PDB entry 8OWT | X-ray diffraction, 2.37 A resolution | chains BBB and CCC of the 3 polymer chains in the assembly

# Chain BBB
Protein: Spike protein S1
From: Severe acute respiratory syndrome coronavirus 2
UniProtKB: P0DTC2 (SPIKE_SARS2); numbering as in UniProt (aligned over 330-532)
Sequence (210 residues; row label = number of the first residue in the row):
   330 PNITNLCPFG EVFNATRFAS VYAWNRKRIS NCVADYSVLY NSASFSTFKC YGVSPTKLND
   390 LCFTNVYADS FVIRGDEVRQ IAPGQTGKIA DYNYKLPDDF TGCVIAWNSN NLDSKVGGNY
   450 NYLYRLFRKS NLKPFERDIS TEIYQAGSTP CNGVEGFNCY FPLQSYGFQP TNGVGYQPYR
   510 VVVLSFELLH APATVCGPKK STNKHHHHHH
Not modelled in the structure: 330, 530-539
Differences from the reference sequence: expression tag (533-539)
Cystine bridges: Cys336-Cys361, Cys379-Cys432, Cys391-Cys525, Cys480-Cys488
Covalent attachments: N-acetylglucosamine (NAG) linked to Asn343
Curated features (UniProtKB/Swiss-Prot):
  - region: Arg403 to Asp405 (Integrin-binding motif), Asn448 to Phe456 (Immunodominant HLA epitope recognized by the CD8+)
  - glycosylation (N-linked (GlcNAc...) asparagine): Asn331 (complex), Asn343 (complex)
  - natural variant: Gly339 (G339D: In strain: Omicron/BA.1, Omicron/BA.2 and 4 more; G339H: In strain: Omicron/BA.2.75, Omicron/XBB.1.5 and 1 more), Arg346 (R346K: In strain: Mu/B.1.621; R346T: In strain: Omicron/BQ.1.1, Omicron/XBB.1.5 and 1 more), Leu368 (L368I: In strain: Omicron/XBB.1.5, Omicron/EG.5.1), Ser371 (S371F: In strain: Omicron/BA.2, Omicron/BA.2.12.1 and 6 more; S371L: In strain: Omicron/BA.1), Ser373 (S373P: In strain: Omicron/BA.1, Omicron/BA.2 and 7 more), Ser375 (S375F: In strain: Omicron/BA.1, Omicron/BA.2 and 7 more), Thr376 (T376A: In strain: Omicron/BA.2, Omicron/BA.2.12.1 and 5 more), Asp405 (D405N: In strain: Omicron/BA.2, Omicron/BA.2.12.1 and 6 more), Arg408 (R408S: In strain: Omicron/BA.2, Omicron/BA.2.12.1 and 6 more), Lys417 (K417N: In strain: Beta/B.1.351, Omicron/BA.1 and 8 more; K417T: In strain: Gamma/P.1), Asn440 (N440K: In strain: Omicron/BA.1, Omicron/BA.2 and 7 more), Lys444 (K444T: In strain: Omicron/BQ.1.1), 16 further natural variant entries in UniProt
  - mutagenesis: Asn331 (N331Q: Reduced viral infectivity), Asn343 (N343Q: Reduced viral infectivity), Leu452 (L452R: Increased resistance to neutralizing antibodies. Decreases HLA binding to NF9 epitope. Increased binding affinity to human ACE2), Tyr453 (Y453F: Decreased HLA binding to NF9 epitope. Increased binding affinity to human ACE2), Ala475 (A475V: Increased resistance to neutralizing antibodies), Val483 (V483A: Increased resistance to neutralizing antibodies), Glu484 (E484D: Increased replication in human TMEM106B overexpressing cells), Phe490 (F490L: Increased resistance to neutralizing antibodies and human covalescent sera neutralization), Gln493 (Q493N: Reduced host ACE2-binding affinity in vitro; Q493Y: Reduced host ACE2-binding affinity in vitro), Asn501 (N501T: Reduced host ACE2-binding affinity in vitro; N501Y: Increased binding affinity to human ACE2), His519 (H519P: Increased resistance to human covalescent sera neutralization)

# Chain CCC
Protein: Nanobody H3
From: Lama glama
Notes: antibody fragment or engineered binder
Sequence (136 residues; row label = number of the first residue in the row):
     1 MAQVQLVESG GGLVKTGGSL RLSCAASGRT FSTYSMGWFR QAPGKEREFV AGMRWTGSST
    61 FYSDSVKGRF TVSRNNAKDT VYLHMNSLKP EDTAVYYCAI TTIVRAYYTE YTEADFGSWG
   121 QGTQVTVSSK HHHHHH
Not modelled in the structure: 1-3, 129-136
Cystine bridges: Cys24-Cys98

# Chain BBB / chain CCC interface
Pairs across the interface (38):
  Tyr449(BBB) - Thr102(CCC)
  Tyr449(BBB) - Ile103(CCC)  hydrophobic
  Asn450(BBB) - Thr102(CCC)
  Leu452(BBB) - Trp55(CCC)  hydrophobic
  Leu452(BBB) - Val104(CCC)  hydrophobic
  Leu455(BBB) - Ala106(CCC)  hydrophobic
  Phe456(BBB) - Tyr107(CCC)
  Thr470(BBB) - Thr56(CCC)
  Glu471(BBB) - Ser58(CCC)
  Ile472(BBB) - Ser59(CCC)
  Gly482(BBB) - Ser58(CCC)
  Gly482(BBB) - Ser59(CCC)
  Gly482(BBB) - Thr60(CCC)  hydrogen bond (backbone-backbone)
  Val483(BBB) - Thr60(CCC)
  Val483(BBB) - Lys67(CCC)
  Glu484(BBB) - Arg54(CCC)  salt bridge
  Glu484(BBB) - Ser59(CCC)  hydrogen bond
  Glu484(BBB) - Thr60(CCC)  hydrogen bond (backbone-backbone)
  Glu484(BBB) - Phe61(CCC)
  Glu484(BBB) - Lys67(CCC)
  Glu484(BBB) - Ala106(CCC)
  Glu484(BBB) - Tyr108(CCC)
  Tyr489(BBB) - Ala106(CCC)
  Tyr489(BBB) - Tyr107(CCC)  hydrophobic
  Phe490(BBB) - Arg54(CCC)
  Phe490(BBB) - Trp55(CCC)  hydrophobic
  Phe490(BBB) - Thr56(CCC)
  Phe490(BBB) - Val104(CCC)  hydrophobic
  Phe490(BBB) - Ala106(CCC)  hydrogen bond (backbone-backbone)
  Leu492(BBB) - Trp55(CCC)  hydrophobic
  Leu492(BBB) - Val104(CCC)
  Leu492(BBB) - Ala106(CCC)
  Gln493(BBB) - Val104(CCC)  hydrogen bond (side chain-backbone)
  Gln493(BBB) - Arg105(CCC)
  Gln493(BBB) - Ala106(CCC)  hydrogen bond (side chain-backbone)
  Ser494(BBB) - Thr102(CCC)
  Ser494(BBB) - Ile103(CCC)
  Ser494(BBB) - Val104(CCC)  hydrogen bond (backbone-backbone)
Also at the interface, not in a pair above, chain BBB (17 interface residues in all): Gly485
Also at the interface, not in a pair above, chain CCC (17 interface residues in all): Tyr34, Tyr62

# Overview
Chain BBB and chain CCC each contribute 17 residues to their interface, with 7 hydrogen bonds and 1 salt
bridge. Polar contacts include Glu484(BBB)-Arg54(CCC), Glu484(BBB)-Ser59(CCC) and Gln493(BBB)-Val104(CCC).
UniProt lists 11 mutagenesis sites on chain BBB.
Here chain BBB is Spike protein S1 (Severe acute respiratory syndrome coronavirus 2) and chain CCC is Nanobody
H3 (Lama glama). Entry 8OWT (SARS-CoV-2 spike RBD with A8 and H3 nanobodies bound) was determined by X-ray
diffraction (same publication as 8OYT, 8OYU, 8OWV and 8OWW).
